Entry 4QVL (X-ray diffraction, 2.80 A resolution); this record covers chains B and C of the 28 polymer chains in the assembly.

== Chain B ==
Name: Proteasome subunit alpha type-3
Source organism: Saccharomyces cerevisiae
Notes: EC 3.4.25.1
UniProtKB: P23638 (PSA3_YEAST); residues 0-257 here correspond to UniProt positions 1-258 (UniProt number = residue number + 1)
Chain sequence (258 residues; row label = number of the first residue in the row; numbering starts at 0):
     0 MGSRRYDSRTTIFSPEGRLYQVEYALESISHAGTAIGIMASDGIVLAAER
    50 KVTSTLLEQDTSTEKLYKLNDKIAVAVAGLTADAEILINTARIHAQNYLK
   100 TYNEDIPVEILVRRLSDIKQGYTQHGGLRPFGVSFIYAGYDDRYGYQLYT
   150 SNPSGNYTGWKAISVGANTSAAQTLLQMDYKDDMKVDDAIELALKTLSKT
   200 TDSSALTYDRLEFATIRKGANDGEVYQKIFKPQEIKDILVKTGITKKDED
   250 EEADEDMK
Disordered / not traced: 0, 245-257
Swiss-Prot annotation at these positions:
  - cross-link (Glycyl lysine isopeptide (Lys-Gly)): Lys99 (interchain with G-Cter in ubiquitin), Lys198 (interchain with G-Cter in ubiquitin), Lys230 (interchain with G-Cter in ubiquitin)

== Chain C ==
Name: Proteasome subunit alpha type-4
Source organism: Saccharomyces cerevisiae
Notes: EC 3.4.25.1
UniProtKB: P40303 (PSA4_YEAST); residues -1 to 252 here correspond to UniProt positions 1-254 (UniProt number = residue number + 2)
Chain sequence (254 residues; numbered -1 to 252; the number before each row is that of its first residue; numbers below 1 keep their minus sign (Met-1 is residue -1)):
    -1 MSGYDRALSIFSPDGHIFQVEYALEAVKRGTCAVGVKGKNCVVLGCERRS
    49 TLKLQDTRITPSKVSKIDSHVVLSFSGLNADSRILIEKARVEAQSHRLTL
    99 EDPVTVEYLTRYVAGVQQRYTQSGGVRPFGVSTLIAGFDPRDDEPKLYQT
   149 EPSGIYSSWSAQTIGRNSKTVREFLEKNYDRKEPPATVEECVKLTVRSLL
   199 EVVQTGAKNIEITVVKPDSDIVALSSEEINQYVTQIEQEKQEQQEQDKKK
   249 KSNH
Disordered / not traced: -1 to 0, 241-252
Swiss-Prot annotation at these positions:
  - modified residue: Thr58 (Phosphothreonine)

== How chain B and chain C interact ==
Pairs across the interface (73; chain B residue first):
  Arg3(B) - Arg4(C)
  Asp6(B) - Tyr2(C)  hydrogen bond
  Asp6(B) - Arg4(C)  salt bridge
  Arg8(B) - Arg4(C)
  Thr10(B) - Leu6(C)
  Thr10(B) - Arg125(C)
  Ile11(B) - Leu6(C)  hydrophobic
  Ile11(B) - Gln17(C)
  Phe12(B) - Gln17(C)  hydrogen bond (backbone-side chain)
  Phe12(B) - Tyr20(C)  hydrophobic
  Phe12(B) - Ala21(C)  hydrophobic
  Phe12(B) - Leu76(C)  hydrophobic
  Phe12(B) - Arg125(C)
  Phe12(B) - Pro126(C)
  Phe12(B) - Gly128(C)
  Ser13(B) - Tyr20(C)
  Pro14(B) - Tyr20(C)  hydrophobic
  Pro14(B) - Glu23(C)
  Glu15(B) - Glu23(C)
  Glu15(B) - Arg27(C)  hydrogen bond (backbone-side chain)
  Gly16(B) - Tyr20(C)
  Gly16(B) - Glu23(C)
  Gly16(B) - Ala24(C)
  Gly16(B) - Arg27(C)
  Arg17(B) - Arg27(C)
  Leu18(B) - Arg125(C)
  Met38(B) - Asp54(C)
  Arg112(B) - Arg81(C)
  Ser115(B) - Arg81(C)  hydrogen bond (backbone-side chain)
  Asp116(B) - Arg81(C)  salt bridge
  Gln119(B) - Ala78(C)
  Gln119(B) - Asp79(C)
  Gln119(B) - Ile82(C)
  Thr122(B) - Arg125(C)  hydrogen bond (backbone-side chain)
  Gln123(B) - Tyr118(C)
  Gln123(B) - Gly123(C)
  Gln123(B) - Val124(C)
  Gln123(B) - Arg125(C)  hydrogen bond (backbone-backbone)
  Gln123(B) - Phe127(C)
  His124(B) - Gly123(C)
  His124(B) - Val124(C)
  Gly125(B) - Tyr2(C)
  Gly125(B) - Gly123(C)
  Gly126(B) - Tyr2(C)
  Tyr143(B) - Arg56(C)  hydrogen bond (backbone-side chain)
  Tyr143(B) - Ile57(C)  hydrophobic
  Tyr145(B) - Arg56(C)  hydrogen bond (backbone-side chain)
  Gln146(B) - Ile57(C)
  Leu147(B) - Ile57(C)
  Tyr148(B) - Ile57(C)
  Ser153(B) - Ala78(C)
  Gly154(B) - Ala78(C)
  Gly154(B) - Arg81(C)  hydrogen bond (backbone-side chain)
  Asn155(B) - Asn77(C)
  Asn155(B) - Ala78(C)
  Tyr156(B) - Pro59(C)  hydrophobic
  Tyr156(B) - Arg81(C)
  Gly158(B) - Gln53(C)
  Gly158(B) - Asp54(C)  hydrogen bond (backbone-backbone)
  Gly158(B) - Ile57(C)
  Gly158(B) - Thr58(C)  hydrogen bond (backbone-side chain)
  Trp159(B) - Leu50(C)  hydrophobic
  Trp159(B) - Lys51(C)
  Trp159(B) - Leu52(C)
  Trp159(B) - Gln53(C)
  Trp159(B) - Asp54(C)
  Lys160(B) - Leu52(C)  hydrogen bond (backbone-backbone)
  Lys160(B) - Gln53(C)
  Lys160(B) - Asp54(C)
  Ala161(B) - Leu52(C)
  Gln172(B) - Leu52(C)
  Leu175(B) - Leu52(C)  hydrophobic
  Gln176(B) - Leu52(C)
Interface residues without a listed pair, chain B (41 interface residues in all): Glu108, Thr157, Tyr179

== In short ==
41 residues of chain B and 31 residues of chain C are in contact; the contacts include 12 hydrogen bonds and 2
salt bridges. Among the polar pairs are Asp6(B)-Arg4(C), Asp116(B)-Arg81(C) and Asp6(B)-Tyr2(C).
Chain B is Proteasome subunit alpha type-3 and chain C is Proteasome subunit alpha type-4, both from
Saccharomyces cerevisiae; the structure, yCP in complex with bortezomib, was determined by X-ray diffraction
together with 4QUX, 4QUY, 4QV0, 4QV1, 4QV3, 4QV4 and 42 further entries from the same study.
